PDB entry 8TLQ | electron microscopy, 3.53 A resolution | chains A and T of the 8 polymer chains in the assembly

[Chain A]
Protein: DNA polymerase zeta catalytic subunit
From: Saccharomyces cerevisiae
Notes: EC 2.7.7.7
UniProt: P14284 (DPOZ_YEAST); residue numbers follow UniProt; this construct covers 1-1504
Sequence (1538 residues; each row starts with the number of its first residue; numbers below 1 keep their minus sign (Met-33 is residue -33)):
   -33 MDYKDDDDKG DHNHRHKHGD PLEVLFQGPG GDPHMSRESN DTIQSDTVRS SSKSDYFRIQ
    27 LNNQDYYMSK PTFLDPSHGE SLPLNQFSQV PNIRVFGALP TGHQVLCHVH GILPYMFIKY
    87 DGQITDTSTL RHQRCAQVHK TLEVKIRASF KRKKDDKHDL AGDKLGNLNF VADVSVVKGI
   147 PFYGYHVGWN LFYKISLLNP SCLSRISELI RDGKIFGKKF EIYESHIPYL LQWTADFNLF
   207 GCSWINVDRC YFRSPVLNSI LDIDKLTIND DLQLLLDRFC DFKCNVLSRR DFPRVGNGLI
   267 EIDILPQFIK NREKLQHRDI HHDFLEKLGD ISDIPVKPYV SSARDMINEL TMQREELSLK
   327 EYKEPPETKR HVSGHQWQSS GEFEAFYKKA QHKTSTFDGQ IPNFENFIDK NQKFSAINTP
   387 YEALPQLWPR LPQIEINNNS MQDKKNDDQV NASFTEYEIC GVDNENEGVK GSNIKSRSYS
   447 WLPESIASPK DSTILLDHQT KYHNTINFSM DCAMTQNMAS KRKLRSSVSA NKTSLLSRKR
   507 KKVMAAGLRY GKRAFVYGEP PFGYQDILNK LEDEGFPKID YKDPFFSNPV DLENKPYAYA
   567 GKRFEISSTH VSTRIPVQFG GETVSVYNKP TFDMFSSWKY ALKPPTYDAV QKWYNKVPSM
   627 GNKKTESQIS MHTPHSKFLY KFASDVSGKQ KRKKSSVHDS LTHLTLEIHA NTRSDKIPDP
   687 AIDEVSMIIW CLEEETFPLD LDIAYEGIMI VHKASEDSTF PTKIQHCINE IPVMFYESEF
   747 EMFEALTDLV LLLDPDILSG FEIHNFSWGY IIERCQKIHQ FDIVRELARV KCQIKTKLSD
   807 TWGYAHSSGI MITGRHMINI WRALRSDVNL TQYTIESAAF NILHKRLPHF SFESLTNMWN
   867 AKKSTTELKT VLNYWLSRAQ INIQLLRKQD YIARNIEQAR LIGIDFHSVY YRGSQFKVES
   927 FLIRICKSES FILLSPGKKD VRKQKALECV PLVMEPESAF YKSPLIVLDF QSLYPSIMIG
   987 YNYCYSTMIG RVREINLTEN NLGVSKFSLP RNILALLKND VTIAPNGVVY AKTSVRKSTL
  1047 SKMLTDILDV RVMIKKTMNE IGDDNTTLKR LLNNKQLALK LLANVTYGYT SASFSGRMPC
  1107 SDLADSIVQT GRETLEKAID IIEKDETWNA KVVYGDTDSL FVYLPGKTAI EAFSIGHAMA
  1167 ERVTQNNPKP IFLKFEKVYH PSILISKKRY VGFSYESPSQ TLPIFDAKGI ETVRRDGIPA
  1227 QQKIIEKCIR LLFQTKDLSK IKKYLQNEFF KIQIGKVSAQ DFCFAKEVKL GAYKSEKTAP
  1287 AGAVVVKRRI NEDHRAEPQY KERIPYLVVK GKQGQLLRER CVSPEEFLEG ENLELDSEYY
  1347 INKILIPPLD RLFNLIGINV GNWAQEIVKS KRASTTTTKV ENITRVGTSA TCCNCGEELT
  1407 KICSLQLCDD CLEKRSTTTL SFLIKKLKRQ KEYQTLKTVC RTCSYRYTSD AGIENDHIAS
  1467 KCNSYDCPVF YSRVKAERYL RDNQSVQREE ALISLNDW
Unresolved in the structure: -33 to 19, 118-129, 298-302, 339-340, 399-512, 624-660, 801-802, 1374-1400, 1406, 1411-1412
Differences from the reference sequence: initiating methionine (-33); expression tag (-32 to 0)
Swiss-Prot annotation at these positions:
  - zinc finger: Cys1398 to Cys1417 (CysA-type)
  - motif: Cys1446 to Cys1473 (CysB motif)
  - binding site (Zn(2+)): Cys1398, Cys1401, Cys1414, Cys1417
  - binding site ([4Fe-4S] cluster): Cys1446, Cys1449, Cys1468, Cys1473
Metal / ion sites: Ca2+: Phe976, Asp1144 (together with 2'-deoxycytidine-5'-triphosphate); 4Fe-4S cluster Fe: Cys1446, Cys1449, Cys1468, Cys1473
Residues lining bound ligands:
  - 2'-deoxycytidine-5'-triphosphate (DCP): Phe976, Gln977, Ser978, Leu979, Tyr980, Pro981, Arg1057, Lys1086, Asn1090, Tyr1093, Thr1143, Asp1144, Lys1180
  - 4Fe-4S cluster (SF4): Arg852, Pro854, Cys1446, Cys1449, Cys1468, Cys1473, Val1475, Phe1476

[Chain T]
Molecule: 30-nt DNA strand
Notes: fragment: 5'-D(P*CP*CP*CP*TP*CP*CP*CP*CP*TP*AP*C)-3' modeled
Sequence (30 nucleotides; numbered 0 to 29; the number before each row is that of its first residue; numbering starts at 0):
     0 TAATGGTAGG GGAGGGAATC CCTCCCCTAC
Unresolved in the structure: 0, 16-29

[How chain A and chain T interact]
Residue-residue contacts (33):
  Thr807(A) - DA1(T)  base contact
  Trp808(A) - DA1(T)  base contact
  Trp808(A) - DA2(T)  sugar contact
  Trp808(A) - DT3(T)  sugar contact
  Arg918(A) - DA2(T)  hydrogen bond to the phosphate
  Arg918(A) - DT3(T)  salt bridge to the phosphate
  Gly919(A) - DT3(T)  hydrogen bond to the phosphate
  Gly919(A) - DG4(T)  phosphate contact
  Ser920(A) - DG4(T)  hydrogen bond to the phosphate
  Gln921(A) - DG4(T)  sugar contact
  Val956(A) - DT6(T)  phosphate contact
  Val956(A) - DA7(T)  phosphate contact
  Gly1094(A) - DG4(T)  sugar contact
  Ser1097(A) - DG5(T)  sugar contact
  Phe1100(A) - DT3(T)  base contact
  Phe1100(A) - DG4(T)  phosphate contact
  Phe1100(A) - DG5(T)  phosphate contact
  Ser1101(A) - DT3(T)  base contact
  Arg1103(A) - DT3(T)  salt bridge to the phosphate
  Ser1192(A) - DG9(T)  sugar contact
  Lys1193(A) - DG8(T)  salt bridge to the phosphate
  Lys1193(A) - DG9(T)  phosphate contact
  Arg1195(A) - DG9(T)  sugar contact
  Arg1195(A) - DG10(T)  sugar contact
  Arg1220(A) - DG9(T)  base contact
  Leu1322(A) - DG13(T)  phosphate contact
  Leu1322(A) - DG14(T)  phosphate contact
  Leu1323(A) - DG13(T)  hydrogen bond to the phosphate
  Arg1324(A) - DG13(T)  hydrogen bond to the phosphate
  Tyr1345(A) - DA12(T)  phosphate contact
  Pro1353(A) - DG11(T)  phosphate contact
  Arg1357(A) - DG10(T)  salt bridge to the phosphate
  Arg1357(A) - DG11(T)  salt bridge to the phosphate
Also at the interface, not in a pair above, chain A (33 interface residues in all): Ser805, Asp806, Leu953, Pro957, Val959, Glu961, Leu1087, Asn1090, Tyr1093, Ala1098, Lys1349

[Summary]
33 residues of chain A and 14 residues of chain T are in contact, with 5 hydrogen bonds and 5 salt bridges.
Among the polar pairs are Arg918(A)-DA2(T), Gly919(A)-DT3(T) and Ser920(A)-DG4(T). Bound to chain A:
2'-deoxycytidine-5'-triphosphate and 4Fe-4S cluster.
Chain A is DNA polymerase zeta catalytic subunit (Saccharomyces cerevisiae) and chain T is a 30-nt DNA strand;
the structure, Cryo-EM structure of the Rev1-Polzeta-DNA-dCTP complex, was determined by electron microscopy
(same publication as 8TLT).
